Entry 9GE5 (electron microscopy, 3.35 A resolution); this record covers chains L and T of the 18 polymer chains in the assembly.

== Chain L ==
Molecule: Hexasomal DNA strand 2
Sequence (113 nucleotides; each row starts with the number of its first residue; numbers below 1 keep their minus sign (DC-72 is residue -72)):
   -72 CGCTCAATTG GTCGTAGACA GCTCTAGCAC CGCTTAAACG CACGTACGCG CTGTCCCCCG
   -12 CGTTTTAACC GCCAAGGGGA TTACTCCCTA GTCTCCAGGC ACGTGTCAGA TAT

== Chain T ==
Molecule: Histone H2B type 1-B
From: Homo sapiens
UniProtKB: P33778 (H2B1B_HUMAN); residues 32-123 here correspond to UniProt positions 33-124 (UniProt number = residue number + 1)
Chain sequence (92 residues; each row starts with the number of its first residue):
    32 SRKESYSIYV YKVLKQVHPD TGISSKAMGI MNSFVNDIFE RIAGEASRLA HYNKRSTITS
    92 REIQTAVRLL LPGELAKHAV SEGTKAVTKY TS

== Chain L / chain T interface ==
Residue-residue contacts (12):
  DC-54(L) - Ile54(T)  sugar contact
  DC-54(L) - Ser55(T)  hydrogen bond to the phosphate
  DC-54(L) - Ser56(T)  hydrogen bond to the phosphate
  DA-53(L) - Tyr42(T)  sugar contact
  DA-53(L) - Gly53(T)  phosphate contact
  DA-53(L) - Ile54(T)  hydrogen bond to the phosphate
  DG-52(L) - Tyr42(T)  hydrogen bond to the phosphate
  DC-45(L) - Arg33(T)  phosphate contact
  DA-44(L) - Arg33(T)  salt bridge to the phosphate
  DG-33(L) - Arg86(T)  sugar contact
  DG-33(L) - Ser87(T)  phosphate contact
  DC-32(L) - Arg86(T)  salt bridge to the phosphate

== Overview ==
7 residues of chain L face 8 of chain T across their interface; the contacts include 4 hydrogen bonds and 2
salt bridges. Polar contacts include DC-54(L)-Ser55(T), DC-54(L)-Ser56(T) and DA-53(L)-Ile54(T).
Chain L is Hexasomal DNA strand 2 and chain T is Histone H2B type 1-B (Homo sapiens); the structure, CryoEM
structure of the human INO80-Hexasome complex, was determined by electron microscopy.
